PDB entry 4R4E | X-ray diffraction, 2.57 A resolution | chains B and E of the 4 polymer chains in the assembly

Chain B:
Protein: HTH-type transcriptional regulator GlnR
Organism: Bacillus subtilis subsp. subtilis
Reference sequence: P37582 (GLNR_BACSU); residues 1-84 here = UniProt positions 1-84
Chain sequence (84 residues; each row starts with the number of its first residue):
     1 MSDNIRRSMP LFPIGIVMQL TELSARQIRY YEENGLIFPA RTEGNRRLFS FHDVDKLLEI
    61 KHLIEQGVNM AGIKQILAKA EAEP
Sequence notes: conflict Thr42 (Ser in P37582)
From the paper describing this entry:
  - binding site for the 9-nt DNA strand: Arg26, Arg29, Tyr30, Arg46

Chain E:
Molecule: 8-nt DNA strand
Sequence (8 nucleotides; numbered 2 to 9; the number before each row is that of its first residue):
     2 TGTCAGTA

Chain B / chain E interface:
Pairs across the interface (7):
  Ser24(B) - DG3(E)  hydrogen bond to the phosphate
  Arg26(B) - DT2(E)  base contact
  Arg26(B) - DG3(E)  hydrogen bond to the base
  Arg26(B) - DT4(E)  hydrogen bond to the base
  Gln27(B) - DT2(E)  hydrogen bond to the phosphate
  Tyr30(B) - DT2(E)  base contact
  Arg46(B) - DA9(E)  hydrogen bond to the base

Overview:
5 residues of chain B face 4 of chain E across their interface; the contacts include 5 hydrogen bonds. Polar
pairs include Arg26(B)-DG3(E), Arg26(B)-DT4(E) and Arg46(B)-DA9(E). The paper reports a binding site for the
9-nt DNA strand at Arg26(B), Arg29(B) and Tyr30(B) among others.
Here chain B is HTH-type transcriptional regulator GlnR (Bacillus subtilis subsp. subtilis) and chain E is an
8-nt DNA strand. Entry 4R4E (Structure of GlnR-DNA complex) was determined by X-ray diffraction together with
4RX6, 4R22, 4R24, 4R25 and 4S0R from the same study.
